5KG7 - chains A and T of the 3 polymer chains in the assembly; structure by X-ray diffraction, 1.75 A resolution.

== Chain A ==
Name: DNA polymerase eta
Source organism: Homo sapiens
Notes: EC 2.7.7.7
Reference sequence: Q9Y253 (POLH_HUMAN); residue numbers follow UniProt; this construct covers 1-432
Sequence (435 residues; numbered -2 to 432; the number before each row is that of its first residue; numbers below 1 keep their minus sign (Gly-2 is residue -2)):
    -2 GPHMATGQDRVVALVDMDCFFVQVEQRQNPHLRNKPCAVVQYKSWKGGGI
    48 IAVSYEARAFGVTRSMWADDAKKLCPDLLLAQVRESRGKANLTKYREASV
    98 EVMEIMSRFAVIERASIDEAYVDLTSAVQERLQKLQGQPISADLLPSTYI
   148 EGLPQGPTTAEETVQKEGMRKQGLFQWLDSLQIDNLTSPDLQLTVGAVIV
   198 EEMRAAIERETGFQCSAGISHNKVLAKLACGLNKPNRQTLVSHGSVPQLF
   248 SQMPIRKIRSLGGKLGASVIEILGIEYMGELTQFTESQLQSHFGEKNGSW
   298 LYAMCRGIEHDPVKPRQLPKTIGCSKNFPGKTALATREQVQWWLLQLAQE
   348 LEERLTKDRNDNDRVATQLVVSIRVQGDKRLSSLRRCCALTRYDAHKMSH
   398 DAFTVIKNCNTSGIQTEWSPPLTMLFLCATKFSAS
Unresolved in the structure: 155-159
Sequence notes: expression tag (-2 to 0)
Metal / ion sites: Mn2+ site 1: Asp13, Asp115, Glu116 (together with 2'-deoxyadenosine 5'-triphosphate) (shared with 2 residues of chain P); Mn2+ site 2: Asp13, Met14, Asp115 (together with diphosphate) (shared with 1 residue of chain P)
Residues lining bound ligands: diphosphate / 2'-deoxyadenosine 5'-triphosphate: Asp13, Met14, Asp15, Cys16, Phe17, Phe18, Ile48, Ala49, Tyr52, Arg55, Arg61, Ile114, Asp115, Glu116, Lys231
Curated features (UniProtKB/Swiss-Prot):
  - binding site (Mg(2+)): Asp13, Met14, Asp115, Glu116
  - binding site (Mn(2+)): Asp13, Met14, Asp115, Glu116
  - binding site (a 2'-deoxyribonucleoside 5'-triphosphate): Arg61
  - natural variant: Val37 (deletion: In XPV), Leu75 (deletion: In XPV), Arg93 (R93P: In XPV), Arg111 (R111H: In XPV), Thr122 (T122P: In XPV), Gly153 (G153D: In a breast cancer sample), Thr191 (T191P: In XPV), Gly263 (G263V: In XPV), Val266 (V266D: In XPV), Gly295 (G295R: In XPV), Arg361 (R361S: In XPV)
  - mutagenesis: Tyr52 (Y52A/F: Reduces DNA polymerase activity; Y52E: Reduces DNA polymerase activity. Increases fidelity of replication and reduces translesion bypass), Arg61 (R61A: Reduces enzymatic activity by two-thirds), Ser62 (S62G: Increased DNA polymerase activity and translesion bypass compared to wild-type), Ala68 (A68S/V: Severe reduction in thymine dimer translesion bypass), Asn324 to Pro326 (Reduces binding to chromatin and to monoubiquitinated PCNA. Abolishes binding to monoubiquitinated PCNA; when associated with 705-E--H-713 Del)
From the paper describing this entry:
  - catalytic residues: Arg61 (proposed by the authors, not directly observed)

== Chain T ==
Molecule: 12-nt DNA strand
Sequence (12 nucleotides; row label = number of the first residue in the row):
     1 CATTATGACGCT
Residues lining bound ligands: diphosphate / 2'-deoxyadenosine 5'-triphosphate: DT3, DT4, DA5

== Interface between chain A and chain T ==
Residue-residue contacts (40):
  Gln38(A) with DT4(T), hydrogen bond to the base; DA5(T), sugar contact
  Tyr39(A) with DT4(T), phosphate contact; DA5(T), hydrogen bond to the phosphate
  Trp42(A) with DA2(T), stacking on the base
  Ile47(A) with DT3(T), base contact
  Ile48(A) with DT3(T), base contact
  Arg61(A) with DT3(T), hydrogen bond to the base
  Ser62(A) with DT3(T), base contact
  Trp64(A) with DA2(T), phosphate contact; DT3(T), sugar contact
  Lys86(A) with DT6(T), salt bridge to the phosphate
  Leu89(A) with DA5(T), phosphate contact; DT6(T), phosphate contact
  Arg93(A) with DT6(T), salt bridge to the phosphate; DG7(T), salt bridge to the phosphate
  Lys293(A) with DG10(T), salt bridge to the phosphate
  Lys311(A) with DC9(T), salt bridge to the phosphate
  Arg313(A) with DA8(T), salt bridge to the phosphate; DC9(T), salt bridge to the phosphate
  Pro316(A) with DA8(T), phosphate contact
  Lys317(A) with DA8(T), hydrogen bond to the phosphate; DC9(T), salt bridge to the phosphate
  Thr318(A) with DG7(T), sugar contact; DA8(T), hydrogen bond to the phosphate
  Ile319(A) with DG7(T), phosphate contact
  Gly320(A) with DT6(T), sugar contact; DG7(T), hydrogen bond to the phosphate
  Cys321(A) with DT6(T), phosphate contact
  Ser322(A) with DA5(T), sugar contact; DT6(T), hydrogen bond to the phosphate
  Lys323(A) with DA5(T), salt bridge to the phosphate
  Asn324(A) with DT4(T), sugar contact; DA5(T), hydrogen bond to the phosphate
  Pro326(A) with DC1(T), phosphate contact; DA2(T), base contact
  Gly327(A) with DC1(T), hydrogen bond to the phosphate; DA2(T), phosphate contact
  Arg351(A) with DT6(T), salt bridge to the phosphate; DG7(T), salt bridge to the phosphate
Interface residues without a listed pair, chain A (31 interface residues in all): Gly46, Ala87, Arg111, Thr329, Glu347
Interface residues without a listed pair, chain T (11 interface residues in all): DC11

== Summary ==
The interface between chain A and chain T involves 31 residues on one side and 11 on the other; the contacts
include 9 hydrogen bonds, 11 salt bridges and 1 aromatic stacking contact. Polar pairs include
Gln38(A)-DT4(T), Arg61(A)-DT3(T) and Tyr39(A)-DA5(T). From the paper: the catalytic residue Arg61(A).
Here chain A is DNA polymerase eta (Homo sapiens) and chain T is a 12-nt DNA strand. Entry 5KG7 (Human DNA
polymerase eta-DNA ternary complex: reaction first with 1 mM Mn2+ for 1800s then with ...) was determined by
X-ray diffraction, deposited together with 5KFA, 5KFB, 5KFC, 5KFD, 5KFE, 5KFF and 28 further entries.
